1Z14 - chain A; structure by X-ray diffraction, 3.25 A resolution.

Chain A:
Name: VP2
From: Minute virus of mice
UniProtKB: Q84367 (Q84367_MUMIV); residues 39-587 here = UniProt positions 39-587
Amino-acid sequence (549 residues; row label = number of the first residue in the row):
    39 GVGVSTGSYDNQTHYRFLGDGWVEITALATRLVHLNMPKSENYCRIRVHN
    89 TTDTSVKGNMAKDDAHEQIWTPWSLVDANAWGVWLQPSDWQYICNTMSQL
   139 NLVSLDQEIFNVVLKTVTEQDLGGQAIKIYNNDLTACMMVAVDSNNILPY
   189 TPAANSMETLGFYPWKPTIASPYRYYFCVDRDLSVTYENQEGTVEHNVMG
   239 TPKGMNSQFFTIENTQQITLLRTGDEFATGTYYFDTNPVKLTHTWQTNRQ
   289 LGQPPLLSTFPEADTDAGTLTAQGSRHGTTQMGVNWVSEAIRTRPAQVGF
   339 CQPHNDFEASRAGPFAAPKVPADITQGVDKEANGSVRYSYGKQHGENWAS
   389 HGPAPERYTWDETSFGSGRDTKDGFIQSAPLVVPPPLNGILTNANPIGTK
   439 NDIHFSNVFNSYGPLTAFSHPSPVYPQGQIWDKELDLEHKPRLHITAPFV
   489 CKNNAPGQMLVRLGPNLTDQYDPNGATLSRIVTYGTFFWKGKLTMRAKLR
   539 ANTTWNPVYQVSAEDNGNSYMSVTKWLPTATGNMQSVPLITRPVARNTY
What the authors report for this chain:
  - conformationally variable residues (loop rearrangement, side-chain flip): E157 to A164, E229, E400
  - contacts within the chain: E400-S460 (hydrogen bond)

Overview:
The paper reports conformational variability at E157, E229 and E400; contacts within the chain involving E400
and S460.
Chain A is VP2 (Minute virus of mice); the structure, Structural Determinants of Tissue Tropism and In Vivo
Pathogenicity for the Parvovirus Minute Virus of Mice, was determined by X-ray diffraction (same publication
as 1Z1C).
